7V01 - chains C and U of the 10 polymer chains in the assembly; structure by electron microscopy, 3.67 A resolution.

[Chain C]
Protein: CRISPR system Cms endoribonuclease Csm3
Source organism: Staphylococcus epidermidis RP62A
UniProtKB: Q5HK91 (Q5HK91_STAEQ); residues 1-214 here = UniProt positions 1-214
Amino-acid sequence (214 residues; each row starts with the number of its first residue):
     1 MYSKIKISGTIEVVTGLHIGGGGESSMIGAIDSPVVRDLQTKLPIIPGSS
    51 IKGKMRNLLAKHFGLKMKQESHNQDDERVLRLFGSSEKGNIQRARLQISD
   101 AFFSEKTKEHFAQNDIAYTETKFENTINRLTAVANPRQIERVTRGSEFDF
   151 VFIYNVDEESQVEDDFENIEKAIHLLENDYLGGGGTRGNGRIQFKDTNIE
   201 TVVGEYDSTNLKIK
Disordered / not traced: 1, 24-31

[Chain U]
Molecule: 37-nt RNA strand
Notes: fragment: CRISPR self RNA target
Sequence (37 nucleotides; numbered 0 to 36; the number before each row is that of its first residue; numbering starts at 0):
     0 ACUGAUGAUUUAUAUACUUCGGCAUACGUGUUCUCGU
Disordered / not traced: 0-6, 23, 33-36

[Chain C / chain U interface]
Residue-residue contacts - 6 pairs, chain C then chain U:
  Asp32(C) with U12(U), base contact
  Ser33(C) with U12(U), hydrogen bond to the base
  Glu87(C) with G20(U), hydrogen bond to the base
  Ala134(C) with U10(U), base contact
  Pro136(C) with U10(U), base contact
  Arg137(C) with U12(U), base contact
Interface residues without a listed pair, chain C (7 interface residues in all): Asn135
Interface residues without a listed pair, chain U (5 interface residues in all): A11, A13

[In short]
7 residues of chain C and 5 residues of chain U are in contact; the contacts include 2 hydrogen bonds. Polar
contacts include Ser33(C)-U12(U) and Glu87(C)-G20(U).
Here chain C is CRISPR system Cms endoribonuclease Csm3 (Staphylococcus epidermidis RP62A) and chain U is a
37-nt RNA strand. Entry 7V01 (Staphylococcus epidermidis RP62a CRISPR short effector complex with self RNA
target and ATP) was determined by electron microscopy (same publication as 7UZW, 7UZX, 7UZY, 7UZZ, 7V00 and
7V02).
